9E28 - chains A and G of the 16 polymer chains in the assembly; structure by electron microscopy, 4.40 A resolution (low resolution: residue-level contacts below are approximate; hydrogen-bond / salt-bridge calls are withheld).

# Chain A (and G)
Protein: Cytoplasmic dynein 1 heavy chain 1
From: Homo sapiens
Notes: chain G of this document is another copy of the same molecule, construct and numbering; everything in this record applies to it too
UniProt: Q14204 (DYHC1_HUMAN); numbering as in UniProt (aligned over 2-4646)
Amino-acid sequence (4843 residues; each row starts with the number of its first residue; numbers below 1 keep their minus sign (Gly-196 is residue -196)):
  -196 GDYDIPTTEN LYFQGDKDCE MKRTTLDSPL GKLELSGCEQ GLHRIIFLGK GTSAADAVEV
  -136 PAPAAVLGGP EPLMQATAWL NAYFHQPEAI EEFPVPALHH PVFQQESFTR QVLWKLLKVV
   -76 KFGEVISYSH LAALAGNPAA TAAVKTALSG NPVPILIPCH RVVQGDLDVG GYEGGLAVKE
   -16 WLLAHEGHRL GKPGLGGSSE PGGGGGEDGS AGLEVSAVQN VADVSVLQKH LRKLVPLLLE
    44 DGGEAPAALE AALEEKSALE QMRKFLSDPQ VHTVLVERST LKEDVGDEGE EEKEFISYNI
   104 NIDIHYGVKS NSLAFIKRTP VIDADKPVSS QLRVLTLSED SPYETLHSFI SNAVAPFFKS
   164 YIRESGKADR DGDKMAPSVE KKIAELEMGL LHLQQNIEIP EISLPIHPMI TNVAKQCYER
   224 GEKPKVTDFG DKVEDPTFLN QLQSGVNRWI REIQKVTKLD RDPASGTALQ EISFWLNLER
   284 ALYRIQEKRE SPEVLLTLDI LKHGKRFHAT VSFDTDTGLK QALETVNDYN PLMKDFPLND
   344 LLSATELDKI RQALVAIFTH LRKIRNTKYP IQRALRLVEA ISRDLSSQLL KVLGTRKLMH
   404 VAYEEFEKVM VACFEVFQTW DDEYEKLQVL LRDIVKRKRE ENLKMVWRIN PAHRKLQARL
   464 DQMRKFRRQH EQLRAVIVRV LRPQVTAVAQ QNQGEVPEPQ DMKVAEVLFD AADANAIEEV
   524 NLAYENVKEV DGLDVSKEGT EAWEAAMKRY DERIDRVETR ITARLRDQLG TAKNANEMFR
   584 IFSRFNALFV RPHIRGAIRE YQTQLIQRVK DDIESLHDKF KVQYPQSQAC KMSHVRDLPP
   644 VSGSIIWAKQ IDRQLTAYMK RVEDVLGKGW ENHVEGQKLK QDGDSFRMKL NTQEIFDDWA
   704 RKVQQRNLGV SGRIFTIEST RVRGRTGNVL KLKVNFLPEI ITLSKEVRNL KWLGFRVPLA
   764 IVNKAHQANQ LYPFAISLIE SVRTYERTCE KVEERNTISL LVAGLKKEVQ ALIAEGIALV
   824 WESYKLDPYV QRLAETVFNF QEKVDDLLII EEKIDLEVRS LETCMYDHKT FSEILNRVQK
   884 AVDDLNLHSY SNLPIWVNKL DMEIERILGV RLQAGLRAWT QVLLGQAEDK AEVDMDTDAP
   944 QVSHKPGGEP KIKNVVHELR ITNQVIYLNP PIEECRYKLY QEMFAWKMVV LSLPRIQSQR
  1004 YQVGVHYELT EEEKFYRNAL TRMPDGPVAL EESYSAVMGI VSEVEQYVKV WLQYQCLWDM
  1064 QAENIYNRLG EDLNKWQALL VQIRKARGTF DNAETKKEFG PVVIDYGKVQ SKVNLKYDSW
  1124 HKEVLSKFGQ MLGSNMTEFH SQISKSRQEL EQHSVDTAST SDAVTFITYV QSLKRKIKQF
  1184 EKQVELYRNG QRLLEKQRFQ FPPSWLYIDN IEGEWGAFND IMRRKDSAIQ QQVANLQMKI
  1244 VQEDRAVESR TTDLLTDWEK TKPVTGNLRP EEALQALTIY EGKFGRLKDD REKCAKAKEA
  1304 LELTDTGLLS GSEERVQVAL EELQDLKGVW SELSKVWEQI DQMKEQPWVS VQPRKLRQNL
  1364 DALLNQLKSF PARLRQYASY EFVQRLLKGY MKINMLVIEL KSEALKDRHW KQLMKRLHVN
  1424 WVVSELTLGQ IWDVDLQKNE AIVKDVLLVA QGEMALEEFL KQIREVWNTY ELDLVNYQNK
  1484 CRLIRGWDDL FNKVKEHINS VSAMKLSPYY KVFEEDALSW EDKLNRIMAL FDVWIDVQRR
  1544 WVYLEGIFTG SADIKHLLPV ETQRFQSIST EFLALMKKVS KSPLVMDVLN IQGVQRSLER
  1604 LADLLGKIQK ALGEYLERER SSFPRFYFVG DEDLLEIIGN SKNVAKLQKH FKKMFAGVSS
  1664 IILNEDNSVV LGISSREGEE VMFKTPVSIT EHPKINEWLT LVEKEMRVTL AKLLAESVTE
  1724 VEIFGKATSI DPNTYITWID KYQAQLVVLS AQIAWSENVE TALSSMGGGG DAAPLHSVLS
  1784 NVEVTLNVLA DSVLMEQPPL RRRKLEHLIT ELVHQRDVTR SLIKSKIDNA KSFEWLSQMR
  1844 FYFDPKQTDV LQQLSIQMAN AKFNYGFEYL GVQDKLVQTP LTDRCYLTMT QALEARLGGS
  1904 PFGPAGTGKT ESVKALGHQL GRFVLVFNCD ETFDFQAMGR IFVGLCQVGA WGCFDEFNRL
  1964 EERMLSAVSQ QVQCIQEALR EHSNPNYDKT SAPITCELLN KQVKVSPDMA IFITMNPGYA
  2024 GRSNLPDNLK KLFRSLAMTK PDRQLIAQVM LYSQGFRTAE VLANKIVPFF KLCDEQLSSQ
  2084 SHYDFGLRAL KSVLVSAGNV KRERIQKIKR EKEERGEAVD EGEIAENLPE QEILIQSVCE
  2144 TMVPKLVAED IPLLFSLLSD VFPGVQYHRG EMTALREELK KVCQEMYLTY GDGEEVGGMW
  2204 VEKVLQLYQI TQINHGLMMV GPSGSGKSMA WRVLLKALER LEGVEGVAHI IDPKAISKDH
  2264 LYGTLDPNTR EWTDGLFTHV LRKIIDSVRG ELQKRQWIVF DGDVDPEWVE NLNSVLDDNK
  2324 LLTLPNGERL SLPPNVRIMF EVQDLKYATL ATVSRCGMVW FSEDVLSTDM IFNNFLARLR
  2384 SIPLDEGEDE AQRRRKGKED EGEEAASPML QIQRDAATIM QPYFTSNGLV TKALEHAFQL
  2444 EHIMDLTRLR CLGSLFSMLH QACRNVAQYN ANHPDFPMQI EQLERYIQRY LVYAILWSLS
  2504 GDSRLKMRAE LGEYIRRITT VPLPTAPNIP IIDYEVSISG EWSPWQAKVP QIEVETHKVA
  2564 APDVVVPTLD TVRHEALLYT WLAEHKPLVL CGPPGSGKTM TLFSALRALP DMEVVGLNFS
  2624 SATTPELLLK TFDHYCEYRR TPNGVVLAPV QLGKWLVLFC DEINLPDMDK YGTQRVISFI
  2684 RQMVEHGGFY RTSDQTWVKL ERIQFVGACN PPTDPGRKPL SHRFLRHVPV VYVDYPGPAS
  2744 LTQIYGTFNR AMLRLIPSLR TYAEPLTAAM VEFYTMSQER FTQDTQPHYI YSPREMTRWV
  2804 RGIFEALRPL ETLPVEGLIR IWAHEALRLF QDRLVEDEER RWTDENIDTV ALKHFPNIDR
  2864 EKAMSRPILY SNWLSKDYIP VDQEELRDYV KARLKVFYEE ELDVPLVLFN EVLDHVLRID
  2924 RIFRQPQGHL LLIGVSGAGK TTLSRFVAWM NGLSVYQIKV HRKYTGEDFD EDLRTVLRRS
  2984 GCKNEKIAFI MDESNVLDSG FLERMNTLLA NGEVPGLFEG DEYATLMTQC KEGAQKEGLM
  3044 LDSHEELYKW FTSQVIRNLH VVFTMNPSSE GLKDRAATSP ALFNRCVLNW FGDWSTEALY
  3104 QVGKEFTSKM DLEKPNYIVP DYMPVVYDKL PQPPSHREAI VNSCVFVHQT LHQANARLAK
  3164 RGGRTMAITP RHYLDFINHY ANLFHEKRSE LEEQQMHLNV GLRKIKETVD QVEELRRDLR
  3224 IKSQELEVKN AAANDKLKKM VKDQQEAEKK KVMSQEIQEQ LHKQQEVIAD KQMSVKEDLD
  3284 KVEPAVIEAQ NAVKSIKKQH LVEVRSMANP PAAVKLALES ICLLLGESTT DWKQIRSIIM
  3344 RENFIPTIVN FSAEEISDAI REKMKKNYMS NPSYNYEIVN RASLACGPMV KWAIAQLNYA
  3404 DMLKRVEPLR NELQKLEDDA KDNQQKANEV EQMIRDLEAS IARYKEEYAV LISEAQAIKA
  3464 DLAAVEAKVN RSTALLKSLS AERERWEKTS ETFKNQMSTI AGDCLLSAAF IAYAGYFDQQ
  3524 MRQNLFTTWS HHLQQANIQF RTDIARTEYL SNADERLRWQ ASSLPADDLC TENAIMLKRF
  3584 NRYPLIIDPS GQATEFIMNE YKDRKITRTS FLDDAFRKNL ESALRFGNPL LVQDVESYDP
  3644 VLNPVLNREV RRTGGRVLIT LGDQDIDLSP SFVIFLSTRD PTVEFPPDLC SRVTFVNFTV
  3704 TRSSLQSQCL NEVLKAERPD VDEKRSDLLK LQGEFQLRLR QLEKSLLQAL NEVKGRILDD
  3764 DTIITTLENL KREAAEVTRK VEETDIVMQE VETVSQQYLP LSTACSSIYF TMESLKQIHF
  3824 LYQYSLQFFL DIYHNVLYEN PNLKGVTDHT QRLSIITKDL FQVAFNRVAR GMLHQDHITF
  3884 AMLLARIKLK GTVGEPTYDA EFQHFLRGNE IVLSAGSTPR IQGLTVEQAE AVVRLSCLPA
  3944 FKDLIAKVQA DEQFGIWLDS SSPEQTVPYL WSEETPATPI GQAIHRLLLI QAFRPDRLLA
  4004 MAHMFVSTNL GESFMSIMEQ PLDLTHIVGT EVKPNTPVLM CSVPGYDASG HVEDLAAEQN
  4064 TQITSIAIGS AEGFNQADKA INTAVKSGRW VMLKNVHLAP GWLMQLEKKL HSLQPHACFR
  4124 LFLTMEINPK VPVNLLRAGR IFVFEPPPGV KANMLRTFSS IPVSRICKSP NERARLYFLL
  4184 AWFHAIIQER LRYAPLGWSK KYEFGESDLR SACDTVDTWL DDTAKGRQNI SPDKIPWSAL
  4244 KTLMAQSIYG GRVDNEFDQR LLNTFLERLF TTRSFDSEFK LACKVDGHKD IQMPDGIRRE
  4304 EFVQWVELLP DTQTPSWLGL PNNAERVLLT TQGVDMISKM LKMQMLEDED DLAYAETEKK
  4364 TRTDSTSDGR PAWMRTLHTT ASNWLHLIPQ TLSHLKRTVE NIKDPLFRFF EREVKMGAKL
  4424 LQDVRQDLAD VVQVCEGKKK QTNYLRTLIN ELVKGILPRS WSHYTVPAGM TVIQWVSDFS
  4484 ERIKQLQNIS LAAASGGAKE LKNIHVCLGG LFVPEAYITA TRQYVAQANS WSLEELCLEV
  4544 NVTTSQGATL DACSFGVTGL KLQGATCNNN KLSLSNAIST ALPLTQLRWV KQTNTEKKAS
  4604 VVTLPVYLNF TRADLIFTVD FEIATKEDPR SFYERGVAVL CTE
Not modelled in the structure: -196 to 26, 86-96, 169-177, 199-4646
Construct notes: expression tag (-196 to 1)
UniProt features mapped onto this chain:
  - binding site (ATP): Gly1906 to Thr1913, Gly2224 to Ser2231, Gly2595 to Thr2602, Gly2937 to Thr2944
  - modified residue: Ser2 (N-acetylserine), Ser70 (Phosphoserine), Lys1125 (N6-acetyllysine), Ser1230 (Phosphoserine), Lys3480 (N6-acetyllysine), Ser4162 (Phosphoserine), Lys4283 (N6-acetyllysine), Thr4366 (Phosphothreonine), Ser4368 (Phosphoserine)
  - natural variant: Glu94 (E94K: Found in a patient with spinal muscular atrophy; uncertain significance), Lys129 (K129I: In CDCBM13), Arg264 (R264L: In SMALED1), His306 (H306R: In CMT2O and SMALED1), Ile584 (I584L: In SMALED1), Arg598 (R598C: In CMT2O and SMALED1), Thr659 to Met662 (deletion: In CDCBM13), Lys671 (K671E: In SMALED1), Pro776 (P776L: In SMALED1), Tyr970 (Y970C: In SMALED1), Gly1132 (G1132E: In SMALED1), Gln1194 (Q1194R: In CMT2O), 9 further natural variant entries in UniProt

# Interface between chain A and chain G
Pairs across the interface (95):
  Ser28(A) - Gly46(G)
  Val29(A) - Gly46(G)
  Leu37(A) - His33(G)
  Leu37(A) - Ser132(G)
  Val38(A) - Val131(G)
  Val38(A) - Ser132(G)
  Pro39(A) - Asp126(G)
  Pro39(A) - Ala127(G)
  Leu40(A) - Val29(G)
  Leu40(A) - Leu30(G)
  Leu40(A) - His33(G)
  Leu40(A) - Ile125(G)
  Leu40(A) - Asp126(G)
  Leu41(A) - Val124(G)
  Leu41(A) - Ile125(G)
  Leu41(A) - Asp126(G)
  Leu41(A) - Ser132(G)
  Leu41(A) - Gln134(G)
  Leu42(A) - Ile125(G)
  Leu42(A) - Asp126(G)
  Leu42(A) - Ala127(G)
  Leu42(A) - Asp128(G)
  Leu42(A) - Lys129(G)
  Leu42(A) - Pro130(G)
  Glu43(A) - Asp126(G)
  Glu43(A) - Ala127(G)
  Glu43(A) - Asp128(G)
  Glu43(A) - Lys129(G)
  Asp44(A) - Asp126(G)
  Asp44(A) - Ala127(G)
  Asp44(A) - Asp128(G)
  Gly45(A) - Asp126(G)
  Gly45(A) - Ala127(G)
  Gly46(A) - Val29(G)
  Gly46(A) - Ala127(G)
  Glu47(A) - Ala127(G)
  Val79(A) - Ser133(G)
  Arg81(A) - Pro130(G)
  Arg81(A) - Val131(G)
  Asn114(A) - Ser133(G)
  Asn114(A) - Gln134(G)
  Ser115(A) - Ser133(G)
  Leu116(A) - Ser133(G)
  Ile125(A) - Asp44(G)
  Asp126(A) - Asp44(G)
  Asp126(A) - Gly45(G)
  Ala127(A) - Asp44(G)
  Ala127(A) - Gly45(G)
  Asp128(A) - Asp44(G)
  Asp128(A) - Gly45(G)
  Lys129(A) - Glu43(G)
  Lys129(A) - Asp44(G)
  Lys129(A) - Gly45(G)
  Lys129(A) - Gly46(G)
  Pro130(A) - Leu40(G)
  Pro130(A) - Glu43(G)
  Pro130(A) - Asp44(G)
  Pro130(A) - Gly45(G)
  Pro130(A) - Gly46(G)
  Pro130(A) - Glu47(G)
  Val131(A) - Leu40(G)
  Val131(A) - Asp44(G)
  Val131(A) - Gly45(G)
  Val131(A) - Gly46(G)
  Ser132(A) - Lys36(G)
  Ser132(A) - Leu37(G)
  Ser132(A) - Leu40(G)
  Ser133(A) - Leu37(G)
  Ser133(A) - Val38(G)
  Ser133(A) - Leu40(G)
  Ser133(A) - Leu41(G)
  Ser133(A) - Leu116(G)
  Ser133(A) - Thr139(G)
  Val137(A) - Ser132(G)
  Leu138(A) - Ser132(G)
  Leu138(A) - Leu135(G)
  Leu138(A) - Arg136(G)
  Leu138(A) - Val137(G)
  Thr139(A) - Ser133(G)
  Thr139(A) - Leu135(G)
  Thr139(A) - Arg136(G)
  Leu140(A) - Ser133(G)
  Leu140(A) - Gln134(G)
  Leu140(A) - Leu135(G)
  Ser141(A) - Arg121(G)
  Ser141(A) - Thr122(G)
  Glu142(A) - Gln134(G)
  Met178(A) - Leu189(G)
  Ala179(A) - Leu189(G)
  Ser181(A) - Lys185(G)
  Val182(A) - Lys185(G)
  Val182(A) - Leu189(G)
  Lys185(A) - Ser181(G)
  Lys185(A) - Lys185(G)
  Leu189(A) - Met178(G)
Also at the interface, not in a pair above, chain A (43 interface residues in all): Pro49, Ala117, Arg121, Gln134
Also at the interface, not in a pair above, chain G (39 interface residues in all): Ala48, Val182, Ile186, Glu188

# In short
The interface between chain A and chain G involves 43 residues on one side and 39 on the other. UniProt lists
32 ATP-binding residues on chain A.
Chain A and chain G are both Cytoplasmic dynein 1 heavy chain 1 (Homo sapiens); the structure, Cryo-EM
structure of Phi dynein tail, was determined by electron microscopy (same publication as 9DZY, 9E0T, 9E0W,
9E22 and 9E23).
